6IQW - chains D and F of the 7 polymer chains in the assembly; structure by electron microscopy, 3.35 A resolution.

# Chain D
Molecule: Csm3
Organism: Thermococcus onnurineus (strain NA1)
UniProtKB: B6YWC0 (B6YWC0_THEON); numbering as in UniProt (aligned over 1-290)
Amino-acid sequence (290 residues; numbered 1 to 290; the number before each row is that of its first residue):
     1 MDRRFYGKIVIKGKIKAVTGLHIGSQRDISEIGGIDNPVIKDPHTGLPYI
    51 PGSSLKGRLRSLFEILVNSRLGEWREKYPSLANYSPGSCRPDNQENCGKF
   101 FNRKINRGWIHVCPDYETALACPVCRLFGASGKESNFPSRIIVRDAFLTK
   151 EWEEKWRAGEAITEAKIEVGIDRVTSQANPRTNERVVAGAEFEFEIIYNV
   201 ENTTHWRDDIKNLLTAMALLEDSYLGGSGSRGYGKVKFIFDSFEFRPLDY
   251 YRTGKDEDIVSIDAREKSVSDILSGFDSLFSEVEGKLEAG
Unresolved in the structure: 27-37, 283-290

# Chain F
Molecule: Csm5
Organism: Thermococcus onnurineus (strain NA1)
UniProtKB: B6YWC2 (B6YWC2_THEON); numbering as in UniProt (aligned over 1-397)
Amino-acid sequence (397 residues; numbered 1 to 397; the number before each row is that of its first residue):
     1 MTERTLKVLSPLHIGTGNELTPVDIYPRENIIHVLDTERLVNDLMNLGVE
    51 LNEILALLKNPPGDAYIWKGYIEEFHLDPSDYSIYTLKIHGKIGRKSMQI
   101 KEFIKLNGRPYIPGSSLKGAIRTAVLYKALKECGDARAVMRVVSKVNGDV
   151 ARDIGRSEDVLDYYMSFLSRARIDRKRADDLLEAIVFGMEPDRRSKIRYE
   201 PKRDPMKALIVRDSKPVGRKHLAVYHVEVIGNPQPIPIWVEAIEPGAATD
   251 VEIHVDTEALRLNADYFNGLLWECLKERGEPGEVFEDFLWEAVDEFYTAV
   301 MKYETIEVQKFGRYTSQVRSFYASLEDHSGHVLRLGWGSGWLAMTIGLLL
   351 VEKGYKWENVRKKLGLGKKPGGSGFSREFPKTRRLADGMPMGWVVLE
Unresolved in the structure: 1, 92-96, 337-380, 397
Disulfide bonds: Cys-133/Cys-274

# Interface between chain D and chain F
Contacting residue pairs - 39 pairs, chain D then chain F:
  Ile-65(D) with Glu-258(F); Leu-262(F), hydrophobic
  Ser-69(D) with Glu-258(F), hydrogen bond; Arg-261(F), hydrogen bond; Leu-262(F)
  Lys-166(D) with Ser-115(F)
  Asp-172(D) with Glu-183(F)
  Arg-173(D) with Arg-122(F); Thr-123(F); Leu-126(F); Glu-183(F); Phe-187(F)
  Val-174(D) with Asp-179(F)
  Thr-175(D) with Arg-175(F), hydrogen bond
  Gln-177(D) with Arg-175(F), hydrogen bond
  Arg-185(D) with Leu-106(F); Tyr-111(F), hydrogen bond; Asp-213(F), salt bridge
  Val-187(D) with Asn-107(F)
  Ala-188(D) with Leu-106(F), hydrophobic; Asn-107(F)
  Asp-222(D) with Arg-212(F), hydrogen bond (backbone-side chain)
  Ser-223(D) with Arg-212(F), hydrogen bond (backbone-side chain)
  Tyr-224(D) with Ile-210(F), hydrophobic; Arg-212(F)
  Gly-229(D) with Ile-210(F); Arg-212(F)
  Ser-230(D) with Lys-118(F); Leu-209(F); Ile-210(F); Val-211(F), hydrogen bond (backbone-backbone)
  Arg-231(D) with Ser-115(F); Val-211(F); Asp-213(F)
  Gly-232(D) with Val-211(F), hydrogen bond (backbone-backbone); Arg-212(F); Asp-213(F)
  Lys-235(D) with Arg-212(F); Glu-252(F), salt bridge
Interface residues without a listed pair, chain D (23 interface residues in all): Thr-19, Ile-167, Asn-179, Tyr-233
Interface residues without a listed pair, chain F (27 interface residues in all): Asn-18, Pro-113, Gly-114, Lys-176, Ser-214, His-254

# In short
The interface between chain D and chain F involves 23 residues on one side and 27 on the other; the contacts
include 9 hydrogen bonds and 2 salt bridges. Polar pairs include Arg-185(D)/Asp-213(F), Lys-235(D)/Glu-252(F)
and Ser-69(D)/Glu-258(F).
Here chain D is Csm3 and chain F is Csm5, both from Thermococcus onnurineus (strain NA1). Entry 6IQW (Cryo-EM
structure of Csm effector complex) was determined by electron microscopy.
